8U2C - chains C and D of the 10 polymer chains in the assembly; structure by electron microscopy, 2.50 A resolution.

# Chain C
Molecule: 5D3 Fab light chain variable domain
Source organism: Mus musculus
Notes: antibody fragment or engineered binder
Chain sequence (214 residues; each row starts with the number of its first residue):
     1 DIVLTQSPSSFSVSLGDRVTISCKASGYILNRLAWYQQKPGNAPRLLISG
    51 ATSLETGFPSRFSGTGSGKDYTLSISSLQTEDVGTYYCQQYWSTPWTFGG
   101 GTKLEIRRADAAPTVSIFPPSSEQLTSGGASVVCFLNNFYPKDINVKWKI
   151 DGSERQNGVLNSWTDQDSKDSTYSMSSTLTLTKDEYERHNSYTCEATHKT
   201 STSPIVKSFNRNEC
Disordered / not traced: 108-214
Disulfides: Cys23-Cys88

# Chain D
Molecule: 5D3 Fab heavy chain variable domain
Source organism: Mus musculus
Notes: antibody fragment or engineered binder
Chain sequence (221 residues; row label = number of the first residue in the row):
     1 QVQLQESGPGLVKPSQSLSLTCTVTGFSITSDYAWNWIRQFPGKKLEWMG
    51 YINFDGGTTYNPSLRGRISITRDTSKNQFFLQLRSVTPEDTATYYCATFY
   101 GAKGTLDYWGQGTSVTVSSAKTTPPSVYPLAPVCGDTSGSSVTLGCLVKG
   151 YFPEPVTLTWNSGSLSSGVHTFPAVLQSDLYTLSSSVTVTSSTWPSQSIT
   201 CNVAHPASSTKVDKKIEPRGP
Disordered / not traced: 1, 120-221
Disulfides: Cys22-Cys96

# How chain C and chain D interact
Pairs across the interface - 28 pairs, chain C then chain D:
  Ala34(C) - Thr105(D)
  Tyr36(C) - Leu106(D)  hydrogen bond (side chain-backbone)
  Gln38(C) - Gln40(D)  hydrogen bond
  Gln38(C) - Tyr95(D)
  Gly41(C) - Gln111(D)  hydrogen bond (backbone-side chain)
  Asn42(C) - Tyr95(D)
  Ala43(C) - Tyr95(D)  hydrophobic
  Ala43(C) - Trp109(D)  hydrophobic
  Ala43(C) - Gly110(D)
  Pro44(C) - Trp109(D)
  Leu46(C) - Thr105(D)
  Leu46(C) - Asp107(D)
  Ser49(C) - Lys103(D)
  Ser49(C) - Thr105(D)
  Glu55(C) - Lys103(D)  salt bridge
  Tyr87(C) - Gln40(D)  hydrogen bond
  Tyr87(C) - Lys44(D)  hydrogen bond (side chain-backbone)
  Tyr87(C) - Leu46(D)  hydrophobic
  Gln89(C) - Leu106(D)
  Tyr91(C) - Lys103(D)
  Tyr91(C) - Gly104(D)
  Tyr91(C) - Thr105(D)
  Thr94(C) - Trp48(D)
  Pro95(C) - Trp48(D)  hydrophobic
  Trp96(C) - Asn36(D)
  Trp96(C) - Trp48(D)
  Trp96(C) - Phe99(D)  hydrophobic
  Phe98(C) - Leu46(D)  hydrophobic
Also at the interface, not in a pair above, chain C (18 interface residues in all): Gly100
Also at the interface, not in a pair above, chain D (18 interface residues in all): Lys45, Tyr51, Pro62

# Overview
The chain C/chain D interface involves 18 residues from each chain, with 5 hydrogen bonds and 1 salt bridge.
Polar pairs include Glu55(C)-Lys103(D), Tyr36(C)-Leu106(D) and Gln38(C)-Gln40(D).
Chain C is 5D3 Fab light chain variable domain and chain D is 5D3 Fab heavy chain variable domain, both from
Mus musculus; the structure, Gaussian mixture model based single particle refinement - ABC transporter
(inhibitor-bound ABCG2 from EMPIAR-10374), was determined by electron microscopy (same publication as 8U26 and
8U28).
